Entry 1SYD (X-ray diffraction, 1.70 A resolution); this record covers chain A.

# Chain A
Molecule: Staphylococcal nuclease
From: Staphylococcus aureus
Notes: EC 3.1.31.1
UniProtKB: P00644 (NUC_STAAU); residues 1-149 here correspond to UniProt positions 83-231 (UniProt number = residue number + 82)
Sequence (149 residues; row label = number of the first residue in the row):
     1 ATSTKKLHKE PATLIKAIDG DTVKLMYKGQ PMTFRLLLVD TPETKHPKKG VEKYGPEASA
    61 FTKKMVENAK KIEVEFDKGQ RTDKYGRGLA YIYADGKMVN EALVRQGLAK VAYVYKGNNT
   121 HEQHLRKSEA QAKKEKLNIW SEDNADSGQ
Unresolved in the structure: 1-5, 142-149
Differences from the reference sequence: conflict Gly117 (Pro199 in P00644)
Metal / ion sites: Ca2+: Asp21, Asp40, Thr41 (together with thymidine-3',5'-diphosphate)
Residues lining bound ligands: thymidine-3',5'-diphosphate (THP): Asp21, Thr22, Arg35, Leu36, Leu37, Val39, Asp40, Glu43, Asp83, Lys84, Tyr85, Arg87, Leu89, Tyr113, Tyr115
Curated features (UniProtKB/Swiss-Prot):
  - active site: Arg35, Glu43, Arg87
  - binding site (Ca(2+)): Asp21, Asp40, Thr41

# In short
Bound to chain A: thymidine-3',5'-diphosphate. Asp21, Asp40 and Thr41 coordinate Ca2+. From UniProt: 3
active-site residues and 3 Ca2+-binding residues.
Chain A is Staphylococcal nuclease (Staphylococcus aureus); the structure, Engineering alternative beta-turn
types in staphylococcal nuclease, was determined by X-ray diffraction (same publication as 1SYC, 1SYE, 1SYF
and 1SYG).
